7VNN - chains F and H of the 8 polymer chains in the assembly; structure by electron microscopy, 2.64 A resolution.

Chain F:
Name: ADP-ribosylating binary toxin binding subunit CdtB
Organism: Clostridioides difficile
UniProt: A8DS70 (A8DS70_CLODI); residue numbers follow UniProt; this construct covers 202-876
Chain sequence (675 residues; row label = number of the first residue in the row):
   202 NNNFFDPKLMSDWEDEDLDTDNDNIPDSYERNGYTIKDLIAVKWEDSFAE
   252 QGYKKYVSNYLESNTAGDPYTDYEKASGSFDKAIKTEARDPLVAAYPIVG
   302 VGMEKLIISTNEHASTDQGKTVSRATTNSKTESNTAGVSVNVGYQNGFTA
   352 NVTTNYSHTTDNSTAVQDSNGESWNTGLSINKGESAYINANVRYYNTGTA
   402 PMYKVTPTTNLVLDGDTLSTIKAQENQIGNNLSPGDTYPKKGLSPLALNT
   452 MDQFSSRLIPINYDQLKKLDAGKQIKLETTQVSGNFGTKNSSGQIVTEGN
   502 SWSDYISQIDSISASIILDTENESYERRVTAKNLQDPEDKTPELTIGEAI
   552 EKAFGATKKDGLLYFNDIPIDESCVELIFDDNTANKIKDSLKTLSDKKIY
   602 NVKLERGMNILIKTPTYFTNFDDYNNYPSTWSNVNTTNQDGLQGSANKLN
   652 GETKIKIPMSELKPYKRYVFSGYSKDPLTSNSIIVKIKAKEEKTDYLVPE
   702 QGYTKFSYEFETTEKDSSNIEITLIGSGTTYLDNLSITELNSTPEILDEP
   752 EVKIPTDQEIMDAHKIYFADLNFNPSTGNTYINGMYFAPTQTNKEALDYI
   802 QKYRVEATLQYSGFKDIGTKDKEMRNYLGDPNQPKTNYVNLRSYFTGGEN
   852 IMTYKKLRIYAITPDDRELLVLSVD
Unresolved in the structure: 202-216, 337-358
Bound ions: Ca2+ site 1: D220, D222, D224, I226, E231; Ca2+ site 2: D222, D224, E231, N260, E263, D273; Ca2+ site 3: N621, Q644, S646, D734
From the paper describing this entry:
  - mutagenesis - F774G, F774L: decreased binding to di-heptamer

Chain H:
Name: CdtA
Organism: Clostridioides difficile
UniProt: F5B5W8 (F5B5W8_CLODI); residues 1-413 here correspond to UniProt positions 51-463 (UniProt number = residue number + 50)
Chain sequence (428 residues; row label = number of the first residue in the row):
     1 APIERPEDFLKDKEKAKEWERKEAERIEQKLERSEKEALESYKKDSVEIS
    51 KYSQTRNYFYDYQIEANSREKEYKELRNAISKNKIDKPMYVYYFESPEKF
   101 AFNKVIRTENQNEISLEKFNEFKETIQNKLFKQDGFKDISLYEPGKGDEK
   151 PTPLLMHLKLPRNTGMLPYTNTNNVSTLIEQGYSIKIDKIVRIVIDGKHY
   201 IKAEASVVSSLDFKDDVSKGDSWGKANYNDWSNKLTPNELADVNDYMRGG
   251 YTAINNYLISNGPVNNPNPELDSKITNIENALKREPIPTNLTVYRRSGPQ
   301 EFGLTLTSPEYDFNKLENIDAFKSKWEGQALSYPNFISTSIGSVNMSAFA
   351 KRKIVLRITIPKGSPGAYLSAIPGYAGEYEVLLNHGSKFKINKIDSYKDG
   401 TITKLIVDATLIPENLYFQGLEHHHHHH
Unresolved in the structure: 1-19, 414-428
Construct notes: expression tag (414-428)

Interface between chain F and chain H:
Pairs across the interface - 11 pairs, chain F then chain H:
  N491(F) - Q29(H)  hydrogen bond (side chain-backbone)
  N491(F) - K30(H)
  N491(F) - L31(H)  hydrogen bond (side chain-backbone)
  N491(F) - E32(H)
  N491(F) - K36(H)
  S492(F) - E32(H)
  S493(F) - E32(H)
  S493(F) - R33(H)  hydrogen bond (side chain-backbone)
  Q495(F) - Q29(H)
  Q495(F) - K36(H)  hydrogen bond
  V497(F) - Q29(H)
Also at the interface, not in a pair above, chain F (6 interface residues in all): N223
Also at the interface, not in a pair above, chain H (7 interface residues in all): N163

Overview:
6 residues of chain F and 7 residues of chain H are in contact, with 4 hydrogen bonds. Polar pairs include
N491(F)-Q29(H), N491(F)-L31(H) and S493(F)-R33(H). D220(F), D222(F), D224(F), I226(F) and E231(F) form the
Ca2+ site 1. The paper reports that F774G and F774L of chain F reduce binding to di-heptamer.
Here chain F is ADP-ribosylating binary toxin binding subunit CdtB and chain H is CdtA, both from
Clostridioides difficile. Entry 7VNN (Complex structure of Clostridioides difficile enzymatic component (CDTa)
and binding component (CDTb) pore with long stem) was determined by electron microscopy (same publication as
7VNJ, 7YVQ and 7YVS).
